PDB entry 7U1P | electron microscopy, 3.00 A resolution | chains A and E of the 11 polymer chains in the assembly

== Chain A ==
Name: Replication factor C subunit 1
From: Saccharomyces cerevisiae
UniProt: P38630 (RFC1_YEAST); residues 1-861 here = UniProt positions 1-861
Chain sequence (861 residues; each row starts with the number of its first residue):
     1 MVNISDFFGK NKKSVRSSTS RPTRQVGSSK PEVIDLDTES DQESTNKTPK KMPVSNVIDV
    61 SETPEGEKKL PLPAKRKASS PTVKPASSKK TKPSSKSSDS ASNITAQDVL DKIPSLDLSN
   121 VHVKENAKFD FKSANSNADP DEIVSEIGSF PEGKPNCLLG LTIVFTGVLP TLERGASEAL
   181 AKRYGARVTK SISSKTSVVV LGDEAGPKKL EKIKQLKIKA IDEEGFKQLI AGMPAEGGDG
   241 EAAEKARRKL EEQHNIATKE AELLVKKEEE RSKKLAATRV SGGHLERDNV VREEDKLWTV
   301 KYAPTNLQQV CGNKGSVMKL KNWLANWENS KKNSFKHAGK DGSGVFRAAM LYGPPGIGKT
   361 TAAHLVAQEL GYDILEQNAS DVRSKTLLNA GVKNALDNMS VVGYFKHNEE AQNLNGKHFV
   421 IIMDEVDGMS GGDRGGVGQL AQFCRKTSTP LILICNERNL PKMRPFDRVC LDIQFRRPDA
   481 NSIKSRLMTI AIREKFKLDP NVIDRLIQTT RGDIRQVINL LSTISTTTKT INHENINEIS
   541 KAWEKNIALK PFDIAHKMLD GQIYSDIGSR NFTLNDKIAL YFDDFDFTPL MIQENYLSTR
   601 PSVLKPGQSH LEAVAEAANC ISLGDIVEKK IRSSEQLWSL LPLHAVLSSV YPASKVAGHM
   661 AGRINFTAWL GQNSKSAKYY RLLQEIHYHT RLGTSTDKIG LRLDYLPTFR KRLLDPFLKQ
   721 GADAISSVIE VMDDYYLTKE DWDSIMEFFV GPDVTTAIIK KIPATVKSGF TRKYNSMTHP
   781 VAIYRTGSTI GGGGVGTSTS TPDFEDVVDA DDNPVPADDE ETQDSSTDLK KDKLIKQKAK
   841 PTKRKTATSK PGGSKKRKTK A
Unresolved in the structure: 1-148, 238, 278-289, 779-861
Bound ions: Mg2+: Thr360 (together with ATP-gamma-S)
Small-molecule neighbours: ATP-gamma-S (AGS; phosphothiophosphoric acid-adenylate ester): Thr299, Tyr302, Ala303, Pro304, Gln309, Val310, Cys311, Pro354, Pro355, Gly356, Ile357, Gly358, Lys359, Thr360, Thr361, Glu425, Asn456, Ile514, Arg515
Swiss-Prot annotation at these positions:
  - motif (Nuclear localization signal): Lys830 to Leu834, Lys855 to Lys860
  - binding site (ATP): Thr299, Cys311, Gly353 to Thr361, Asn456
  - modified residue: Thr38 (Phosphothreonine), Ser40 (Phosphoserine), Thr63 (Phosphothreonine)
  - mutagenesis: Asp427 (D427H: In cs mutant CDC44-2; causes cell cycle arrest), Gly436 (G436R: In cs mutant CDC44-3/4; causes cell cycle arrest), Gly512 (G512A: In cs mutant CDC44-9; no effect), Asp513 (D513N: In cs mutants CDC44-1/5/8 and CDC44-9; causes cell cycle arrest)
Reported in the primary citation:
  - binding site for DNA - Template: Asn459, Pro461, Arg464, Gln474, Arg476, Arg477, Pro551, Phe552, Phe587, Phe666, Leu670, Ser674

== Chain E ==
Name: Replication factor C subunit 5
From: Saccharomyces cerevisiae
UniProt: P38251 (RFC5_YEAST); residue numbers follow UniProt; this construct covers 1-354
Chain sequence (354 residues; numbered 1 to 354; the number before each row is that of its first residue):
     1 MSLWVDKYRP KSLNALSHNE ELTNFLKSLS DQPRDLPHLL LYGPNGTGKK TRCMALLESI
    61 FGPGVYRLKI DVRQFVTASN RKLELNVVSS PYHLEITPSD MGNNDRIVIQ ELLKEVAQME
   121 QVDFQDSKDG LAHRYKCVII NEANSLTKDA QAALRRTMEK YSKNIRLIMV CDSMSPIIAP
   181 IKSRCLLIRC PAPSDSEIST ILSDVVTNER IQLETKDILK RIAQASNGNL RVSLLMLESM
   241 ALNNELALKS SSPIIKPDWI IVIHKLTRKI VKERSVNSLI ECRAVLYDLL AHCIPANIIL
   301 KELTFSLLDV ETLNTTNKSS IIEYSSVFDE RLSLGNKAIF HLEGFIAKVM CCLD
Unresolved in the structure: 1-3, 121-132, 354
Small-molecule neighbours:
  - ADP (adenosine-5'-diphosphate): Val5, Asp6, Tyr8, Arg9, Pro10, Ala15, Leu16, Ser17, His18, Asn45, Gly46, Thr47, Gly48, Lys49, Lys50, Thr51, Arg52, Ile201, Leu230, Arg231, Leu234
  - ATP-gamma-S (AGS; phosphothiophosphoric acid-adenylate ester): Arg155, Glu159, Pro180, Arg184
Swiss-Prot annotation at these positions:
  - binding site (ATP): Val5, Ser17, Gly43 to Thr51, Arg231
Reported in the primary citation:
  - binding site for DNA - Template: Ser79, Arg81, Asn104

== How chain A and chain E interact ==
Residue-residue contacts (103):
  Leu590(A) with Lys337(E); Phe340(E), hydrophobic
  Gln593(A) with Arg283(E), hydrogen bond (backbone-side chain); Phe340(E); Glu343(E)
  Glu594(A) with Arg283(E), hydrogen bond (backbone-side chain)
  Tyr596(A) with Arg283(E); Glu343(E), hydrogen bond
  Leu597(A) with Val276(E); Ile280(E), hydrophobic; Arg283(E); Glu343(E)
  His610(A) with Val276(E)
  Leu611(A) with Arg274(E); Val276(E), hydrophobic; Met350(E); Cys351(E), hydrogen bond (backbone-side chain)
  Glu612(A) with Cys351(E)
  Val614(A) with Val276(E), hydrophobic; Leu279(E), hydrophobic
  Ala615(A) with Cys351(E), hydrophobic
  Ala618(A) with Gly344(E)
  Asn619(A) with Arg331(E), hydrogen bond
  Ile621(A) with Phe340(E), hydrophobic
  Ser622(A) with Arg331(E); Phe340(E); His341(E), hydrogen bond
  Leu623(A) with Arg331(E)
  Asp625(A) with Asn336(E); Lys337(E), hydrogen bond (side chain-backbone); Phe340(E); His341(E), salt bridge
  Ile626(A) with Arg331(E); Leu334(E)
  Glu628(A) with Asn336(E), hydrogen bond; Lys337(E), salt bridge
  Lys629(A) with Leu334(E); Gly335(E); Asn336(E)
  Trp669(A) with Tyr287(E), hydrogen bond (backbone-side chain); Lys337(E); Ile339(E)
  Gln672(A) with Tyr287(E); Ala291(E)
  Lys675(A) with Ala291(E)
  Ser676(A) with Leu290(E), hydrogen bond (side chain-backbone); Ala291(E)
  Tyr679(A) with Ala291(E); His292(E); Cys293(E), hydrogen bond (backbone-side chain)
  Tyr680(A) with Cys293(E), hydrogen bond (backbone-side chain)
  Leu683(A) with Cys293(E), hydrophobic
  Gln684(A) with Asp100(E)
  Tyr688(A) with Ile70(E); Asn86(E); Asp100(E), hydrogen bond
  Arg691(A) with Val88(E); Glu95(E), salt bridge
  Leu692(A) with Ile70(E), hydrophobic
  Gly693(A) with Asp6(E); Arg9(E), hydrogen bond (backbone-side chain)
  Thr694(A) with Asp6(E)
  Ser695(A) with Arg9(E); Arg231(E)
  Ile699(A) with Pro295(E), hydrophobic
  Arg702(A) with Asp258(E), salt bridge; His292(E), hydrogen bond (side chain-backbone); Cys293(E)
  Leu703(A) with Trp259(E), hydrogen bond (backbone-side chain); Ile294(E), hydrophobic; Ile298(E), hydrophobic
  Asp704(A) with Arg231(E), salt bridge; Val232(E); Leu235(E)
  Tyr705(A) with Trp4(E); Val5(E); Asp6(E); Arg231(E); Leu235(E), hydrophobic
  Pro707(A) with Asp258(E)
  Thr708(A) with Trp4(E); Leu235(E), hydrogen bond (side chain-backbone); Ser239(E), hydrogen bond
  Phe709(A) with Trp4(E), hydrophobic
  Lys711(A) with Ser239(E); Leu242(E); Asn243(E); Ile255(E)
  Arg712(A) with Trp4(E); Glu238(E), salt bridge; Leu242(E)
  Tyr735(A) with Trp4(E), hydrogen bond; Asp6(E), hydrogen bond
  Glu747(A) with His292(E)
  Phe748(A) with His292(E); Cys293(E), hydrophobic
  Phe749(A) with Asp258(E)
  Val750(A) with Asp258(E); Asp288(E); His292(E)
  Gly751(A) with Val262(E)
  Pro752(A) with Ile261(E), hydrophobic
  Asp753(A) with Asp258(E)
Interface residues without a listed pair, chain A (57 interface residues in all): Pro589, Glu616, Ala668, Thr696, Asp697, Lys698
Interface residues without a listed pair, chain E (58 interface residues in all): Lys50, Leu68, Leu85, Thr97, Glu142, Pro257, Ser275, Leu289, Phe328, Ala347, Lys348

== Overview ==
57 residues of chain A and 58 residues of chain E are in contact, with 20 hydrogen bonds and 6 salt bridges.
Polar pairs include Asp625(A)-His341(E), Glu628(A)-Lys337(E) and Arg691(A)-Glu95(E). Ligands of chain A:
ATP-gamma-S. Chain E binds ATP-gamma-S and ADP. The paper reports a binding site for DNA - Template at
Asn459(A), Pro461(A) and Ser79(E) among others.
Here chain A is Replication factor C subunit 1 and chain E is Replication factor C subunit 5, both from
Saccharomyces cerevisiae. Entry 7U1P (RFC:PCNA bound to DNA with a ssDNA gap of five nucleotides) was
determined by electron microscopy together with 7U19 and 7U1A from the same study.
